3DFX - chains X and B of the 4 polymer chains in the assembly; structure by X-ray diffraction, 2.70 A resolution.

[Chain X]
Molecule: 20-nt DNA strand
Sequence (20 nucleotides; row label = number of the first residue in the row):
     1 TTGATAAATC AGAGATAACC

[Chain B]
Molecule: Trans-acting T-cell-specific transcription factor GATA-3
From: Mus musculus
UniProtKB: P23772 (GATA3_MOUSE); numbering as in UniProt (aligned over 308-370)
Amino-acid sequence (63 residues; each row starts with the number of its first residue):
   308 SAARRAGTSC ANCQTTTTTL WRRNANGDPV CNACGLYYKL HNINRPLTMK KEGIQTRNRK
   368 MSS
Disordered / not traced: 366-370
Metal / ion sites: Zn2+: Cys317, Cys320, Cys338, Cys341
What the authors report for this chain:
  - binding site for the 20-nt DNA strand: Arg312, Thr326, Arg329, Arg330, Asn339, Ala340, Leu343, Tyr344, Lys346, Leu347, His348, Arg352, Met356, Ile361, Arg364
  - binding site for the 20-nt DNA strand (chain X): Leu327, Arg329, Arg364
  - specificity-determining residues: Arg329, Leu343, Leu347, Arg364
  - specificity-determining residues: Leu343, Leu347, Arg364 (proposed by the authors, not directly observed)
  - disease-associated variants - L347R: unchanged binding to an isolated consensus GATA site (citing earlier work)
  - disease-associated variants - L343F (citing earlier work)
  - mutagenesis - R364A: unchanged expression

[Chain X / chain B interface]
Residue-residue contacts (14):
  DG12(X) - Arg312(B)  salt bridge to the phosphate
  DG12(X) - Leu327(B)  base contact
  DG12(X) - Trp328(B)  phosphate contact
  DG12(X) - Arg330(B)  salt bridge to the phosphate
  DA13(X) - Arg329(B)  phosphate contact
  DA13(X) - Arg330(B)  hydrogen bond to the phosphate
  DG14(X) - Leu327(B)  base contact
  DG14(X) - Arg329(B)  hydrogen bond to the base
  DG14(X) - Lys346(B)  salt bridge to the phosphate
  DA17(X) - Arg364(B)  base contact
  DA18(X) - Arg364(B)  hydrogen bond to the base
  DA18(X) - Asn365(B)  hydrogen bond to the phosphate
  DC19(X) - Arg364(B)  phosphate contact
  DC19(X) - Asn365(B)  hydrogen bond to the phosphate
Also at the interface, not in a pair above, chain X (8 interface residues in all): DA11, DA15
Also at the interface, not in a pair above, chain B (10 interface residues in all): Leu343, Thr363

[Summary]
The interface between chain X and chain B involves 8 residues on one side and 10 on the other; the contacts
include 5 hydrogen bonds and 3 salt bridges. Polar pairs include DG14(X)-Arg329(B), DA18(X)-Arg364(B) and
DA13(X)-Arg330(B). From the paper: a binding site for the 20-nt DNA strand at Arg312(B), Thr326(B) and
Arg329(B) among others; L347R of chain B leaves binding to an isolated consensus GATA site unchanged.
Chain X is a 20-nt DNA strand and chain B is Trans-acting T-cell-specific transcription factor GATA-3 (Mus
musculus); the structure, Opposite GATA DNA binding, was determined by X-ray diffraction (same publication as
3DFV).
